Entry 5W9I (electron microscopy, 3.60 A resolution); this record covers chains A and I of the 12 polymer chains in the assembly.

== Chain A (and I) ==
Protein: Spike glycoprotein
Source organism: Middle East respiratory syndrome-related coronavirus
Notes: chain I of this document is another copy of the same molecule, construct and numbering; everything in this record applies to it too
UniProtKB: W5ZZF5 (W5ZZF5_9BETC); residues 1-1291 here = UniProt positions 1-1291
Sequence (1329 residues; numbered 1 to 1329; the number before each row is that of its first residue):
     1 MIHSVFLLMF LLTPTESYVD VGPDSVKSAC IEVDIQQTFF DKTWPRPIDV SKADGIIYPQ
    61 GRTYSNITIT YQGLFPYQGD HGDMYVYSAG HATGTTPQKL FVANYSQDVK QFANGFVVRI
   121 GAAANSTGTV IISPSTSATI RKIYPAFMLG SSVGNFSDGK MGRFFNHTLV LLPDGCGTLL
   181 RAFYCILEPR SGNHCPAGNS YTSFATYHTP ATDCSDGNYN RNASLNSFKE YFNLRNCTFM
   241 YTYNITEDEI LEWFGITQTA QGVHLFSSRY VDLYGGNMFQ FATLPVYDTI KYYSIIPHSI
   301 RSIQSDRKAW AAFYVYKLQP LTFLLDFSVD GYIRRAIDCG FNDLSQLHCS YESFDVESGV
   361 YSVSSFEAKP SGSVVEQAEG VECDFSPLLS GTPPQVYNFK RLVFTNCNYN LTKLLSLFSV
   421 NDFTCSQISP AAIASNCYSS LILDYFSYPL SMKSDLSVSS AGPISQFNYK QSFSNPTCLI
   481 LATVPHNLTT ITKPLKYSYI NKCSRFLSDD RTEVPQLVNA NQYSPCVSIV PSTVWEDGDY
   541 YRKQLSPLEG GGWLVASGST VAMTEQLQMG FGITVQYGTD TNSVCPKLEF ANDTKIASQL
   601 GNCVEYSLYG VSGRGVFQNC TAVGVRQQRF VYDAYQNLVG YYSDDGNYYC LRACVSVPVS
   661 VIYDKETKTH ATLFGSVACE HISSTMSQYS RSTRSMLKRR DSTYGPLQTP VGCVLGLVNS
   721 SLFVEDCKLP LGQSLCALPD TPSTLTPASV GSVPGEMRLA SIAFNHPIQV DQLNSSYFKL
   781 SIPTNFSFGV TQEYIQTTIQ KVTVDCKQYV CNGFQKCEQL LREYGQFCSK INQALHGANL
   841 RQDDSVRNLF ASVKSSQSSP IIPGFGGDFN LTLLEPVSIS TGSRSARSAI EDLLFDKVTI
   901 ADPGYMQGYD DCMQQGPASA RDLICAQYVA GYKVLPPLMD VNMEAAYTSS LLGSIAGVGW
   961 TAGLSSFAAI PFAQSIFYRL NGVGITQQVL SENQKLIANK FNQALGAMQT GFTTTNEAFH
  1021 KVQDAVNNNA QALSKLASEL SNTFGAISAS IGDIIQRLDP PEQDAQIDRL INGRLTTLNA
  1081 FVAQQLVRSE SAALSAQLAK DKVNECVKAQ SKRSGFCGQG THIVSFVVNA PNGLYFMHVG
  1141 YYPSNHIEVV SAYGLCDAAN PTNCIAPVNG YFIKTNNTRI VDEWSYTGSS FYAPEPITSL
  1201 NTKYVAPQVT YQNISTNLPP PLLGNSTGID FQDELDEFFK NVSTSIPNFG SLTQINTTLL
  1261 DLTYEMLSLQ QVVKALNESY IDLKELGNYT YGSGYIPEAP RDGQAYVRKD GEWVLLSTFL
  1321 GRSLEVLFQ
Disordered / not traced: 1-752, 878-885, 1224-1329
Disulfide bonds: Cys806-Cys828, Cys811-Cys817, Cys912-Cys925, Cys1106-Cys1117, Cys1156-Cys1164
Glycans and other covalent adducts: N-acetylglucosamine (NAG) linked to Asn774, Asn785, Asn870, Asn1176, Asn1213
Differences from the reference sequence: conflict Phe506 (Leu in W5ZZF5), Ala748 (Arg in W5ZZF5), Gly751 (Arg in W5ZZF5); engineered mutation Pro1060 (Val in W5ZZF5), Pro1061 (Leu in W5ZZF5); expression tag (1292-1329)
From the paper describing this entry:
  - mutagenesis - V1060P/L1061P (>50-fold): increased expression
  - contacts within the chain: Arg887-Asp892, Arg887-Phe895
  - post-translational modification sites: Asn1176

== Interface between chain A and chain I ==
Pairs across the interface - 57 pairs, chain A then chain I:
  Ala763(A) with Met943(I)
  Phe764(A) with Ala946(I), hydrophobic; Tyr947(I)
  Asn765(A) with Lys854(I)
  Pro767(A) with Ser855(I); Ser856(I); Gln857(I); Ser858(I); Ser950(I)
  Ile768(A) with Ser856(I), hydrogen bond (backbone-backbone); Gln857(I); Ser858(I), hydrogen bond (backbone-backbone)
  Gln769(A) with Ser858(I), hydrogen bond; Ser859(I); Pro860(I)
  Val770(A) with Ser858(I), hydrogen bond (backbone-backbone); Ser859(I); Pro860(I); Phe967(I), hydrophobic; Ala969(I), hydrophobic
  Gln772(A) with Ser859(I); Ala969(I); Ile970(I); Pro971(I)
  Leu773(A) with Pro971(I)
  Phe778(A) with Ala968(I); Ile970(I), hydrophobic
  Lys779(A) with Ala968(I); Ala969(I)
  Leu780(A) with Phe967(I)
  Ser781(A) with Gln857(I), hydrogen bond; Ser966(I); Phe967(I), hydrogen bond (backbone-backbone)
  Arg1113(A) with Asn1104(I); Glu1105(I), salt bridge
  Ser1114(A) with Leu964(I); Asn1104(I)
  Gly1115(A) with Asn1104(I)
  Phe1116(A) with Gln1097(I); Asp1101(I)
  Thr1121(A) with Leu964(I)
  His1146(A) with Gln857(I); Ser965(I)
  Tyr1153(A) with Trp960(I), hydrophobic; Ile970(I); Pro971(I); Tyr978(I)
  Asn1169(A) with Thr961(I), hydrogen bond
  Tyr1171(A) with Trp960(I); Ser966(I), hydrogen bond
  Ser1189(A) with Thr961(I); Ser965(I), hydrogen bond (backbone-side chain); Ser966(I), hydrogen bond (backbone-side chain)
  Ser1190(A) with Ser965(I)
  Tyr1204(A) with Leu1200(I)
  Ala1206(A) with Leu1200(I)
  Gln1208(A) with Gln987(I)
Also at the interface, not in a pair above, chain A (33 interface residues in all): Ile762, Pro783, Gln1119, Pro1143, Gly1170, Val1205
Also at the interface, not in a pair above, chain I (31 interface residues in all): Ser852, Gln974, Lys1100

== Overview ==
Chain A and chain I form an interface of 33 and 31 residues respectively, with 10 hydrogen bonds and 1 salt
bridge. Polar pairs include Arg1113(A)-Glu1105(I), Gln769(A)-Ser858(I) and Ser781(A)-Gln857(I). Covalently
linked N-acetylglucosamine: at Asn774(A), Asn785(A), Asn870(A), Asn1176(A) and Asn1213(A). The paper reports
that V1060P/L1061P of chain A increase expression; a modification site at Asn1176(A).
Chain A and chain I are both Spike glycoprotein (Middle East respiratory syndrome-related coronavirus); the
structure, MERS S ectodomain trimer in complex with variable domain of neutralizing antibody G4, was
determined by electron microscopy (same publication as 5VZR, 5W9H, 5W9J, 5W9K, 5W9L, 5W9M and 3 further
entries).
